7RIP - chains T and A of the 13 polymer chains in the assembly; structure by X-ray diffraction, 3.30 A resolution.

# Chain T
Molecule: Template strand DNA
Sequence (30 nucleotides; each row starts with the number of its first residue; numbering starts at 0):
     0 CCCTTCTCTC TGGTCATGAG CCTCTCGATG
Not modelled in the structure: 0-2, 29
Residues lining bound ligands: 5N0 (3-({3-[(3-{[4-({4-[(4-{[4-({(2R)-2-amino-4-[(1-methyl-4-{[1-methyl-4-({1-methyl-4-[(1-methyl-1H-imidazole-2-carbonyl)amino]-1H-imidazole-2-carbonyl}amino)-1H-pyrrole-2-carbonyl]amino}-1H-pyrrole-2-carbonyl)amino]butanoyl}amino)-1-methyl-1H-imidazole-2-carbonyl]amino}-1-methyl-1H-pyrrole-2-carbonyl)amino]-1-methyl-1H-pyrrole-2-carbonyl}amino)-1-methyl-1H-pyrrole-2-carbonyl]amino}propyl)(methyl)amino]propyl}carbamoyl)benzoic acid): DC9, DT10, DG11, DG12, DT13, DC14, DA15, DT16

# Chain A
Protein: DNA-directed RNA polymerase II subunit RPB1
Organism: Saccharomyces cerevisiae (strain ATCC 204508 / S288c)
Notes: EC 2.7.7.6
Reference sequence: P04050 (RPB1_YEAST); residue numbers follow UniProt; this construct covers 1-1733
Sequence (1733 residues; each row starts with the number of its first residue):
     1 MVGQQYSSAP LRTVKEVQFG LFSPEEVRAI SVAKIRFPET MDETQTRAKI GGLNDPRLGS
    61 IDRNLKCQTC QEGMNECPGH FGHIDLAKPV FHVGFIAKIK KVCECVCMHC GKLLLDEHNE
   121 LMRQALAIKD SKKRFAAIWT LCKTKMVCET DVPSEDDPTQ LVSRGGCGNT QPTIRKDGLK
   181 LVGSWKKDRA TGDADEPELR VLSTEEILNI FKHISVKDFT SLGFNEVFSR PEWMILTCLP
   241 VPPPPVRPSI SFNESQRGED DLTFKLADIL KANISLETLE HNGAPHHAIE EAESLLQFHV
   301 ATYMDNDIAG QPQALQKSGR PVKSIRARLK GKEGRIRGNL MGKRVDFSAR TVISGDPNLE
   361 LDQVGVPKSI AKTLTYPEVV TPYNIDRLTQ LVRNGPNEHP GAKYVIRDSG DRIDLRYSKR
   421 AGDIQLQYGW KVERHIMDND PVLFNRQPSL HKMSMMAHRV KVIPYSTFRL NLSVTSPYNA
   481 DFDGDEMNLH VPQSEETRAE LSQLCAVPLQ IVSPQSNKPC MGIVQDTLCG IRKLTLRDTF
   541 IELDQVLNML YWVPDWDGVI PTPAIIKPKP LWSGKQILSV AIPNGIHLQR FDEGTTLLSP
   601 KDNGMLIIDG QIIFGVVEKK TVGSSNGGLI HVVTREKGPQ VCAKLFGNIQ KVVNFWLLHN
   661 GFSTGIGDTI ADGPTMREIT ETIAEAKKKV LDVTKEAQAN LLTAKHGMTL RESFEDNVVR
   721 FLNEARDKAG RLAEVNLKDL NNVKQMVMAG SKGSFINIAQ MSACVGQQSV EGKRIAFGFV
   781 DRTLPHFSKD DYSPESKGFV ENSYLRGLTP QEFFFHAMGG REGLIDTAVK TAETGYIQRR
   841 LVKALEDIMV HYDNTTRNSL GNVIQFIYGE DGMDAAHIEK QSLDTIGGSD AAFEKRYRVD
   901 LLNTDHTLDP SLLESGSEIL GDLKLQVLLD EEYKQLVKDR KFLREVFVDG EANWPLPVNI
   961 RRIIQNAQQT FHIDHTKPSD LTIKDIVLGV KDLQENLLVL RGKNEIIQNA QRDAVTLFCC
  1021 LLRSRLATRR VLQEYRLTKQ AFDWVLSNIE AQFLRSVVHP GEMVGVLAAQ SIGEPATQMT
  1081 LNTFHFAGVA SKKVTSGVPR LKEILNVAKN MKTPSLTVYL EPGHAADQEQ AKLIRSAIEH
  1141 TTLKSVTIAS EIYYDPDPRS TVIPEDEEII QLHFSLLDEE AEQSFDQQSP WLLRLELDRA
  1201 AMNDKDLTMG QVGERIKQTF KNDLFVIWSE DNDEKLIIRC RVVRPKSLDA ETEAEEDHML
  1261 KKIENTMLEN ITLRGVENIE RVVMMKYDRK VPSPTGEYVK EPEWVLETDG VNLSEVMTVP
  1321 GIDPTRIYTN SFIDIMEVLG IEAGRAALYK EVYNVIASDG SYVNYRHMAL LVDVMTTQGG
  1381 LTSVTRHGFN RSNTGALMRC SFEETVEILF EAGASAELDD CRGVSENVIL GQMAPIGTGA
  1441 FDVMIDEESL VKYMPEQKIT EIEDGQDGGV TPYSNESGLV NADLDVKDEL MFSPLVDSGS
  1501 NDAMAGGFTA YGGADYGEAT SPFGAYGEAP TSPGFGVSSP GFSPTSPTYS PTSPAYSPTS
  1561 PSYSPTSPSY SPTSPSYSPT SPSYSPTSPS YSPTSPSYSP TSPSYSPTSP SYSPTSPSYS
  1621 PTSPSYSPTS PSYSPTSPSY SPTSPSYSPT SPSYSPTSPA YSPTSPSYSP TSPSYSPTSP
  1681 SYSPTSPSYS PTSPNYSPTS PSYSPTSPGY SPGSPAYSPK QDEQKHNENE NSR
Not modelled in the structure: 1-2, 154-160, 187-198, 250-256, 1082-1091, 1177-1187, 1244-1256, 1447-1733
Metal / ion sites: Zn2+ site 1: Cys67, Cys70, Cys77, His80; Zn2+ site 2: Cys107, Cys110, Cys167; Mg2+: Asp483 (shared with 2 residues of chain R)
Residues lining bound ligands: 5N0 (3-({3-[(3-{[4-({4-[(4-{[4-({(2R)-2-amino-4-[(1-methyl-4-{[1-methyl-4-({1-methyl-4-[(1-methyl-1H-imidazole-2-carbonyl)amino]-1H-imidazole-2-carbonyl}amino)-1H-pyrrole-2-carbonyl]amino}-1H-pyrrole-2-carbonyl)amino]butanoyl}amino)-1-methyl-1H-imidazole-2-carbonyl]amino}-1-methyl-1H-pyrrole-2-carbonyl)amino]-1-methyl-1H-pyrrole-2-carbonyl}amino)-1-methyl-1H-pyrrole-2-carbonyl]amino}propyl)(methyl)amino]propyl}carbamoyl)benzoic acid): Arg1386, His1387, Arg1391

# How chain T and chain A interact
Contacting residue pairs (17):
  DT16(T) - Glu1403(A)  phosphate contact
  DT16(T) - Glu1404(A)  phosphate contact
  DG17(T) - Lys330(A)  salt bridge to the phosphate
  DG17(T) - Tyr836(A)  sugar contact
  DG17(T) - Glu1403(A)  phosphate contact
  DA18(T) - Lys332(A)  salt bridge to the phosphate
  DA18(T) - Tyr836(A)  sugar contact
  DG19(T) - Pro448(A)  base contact
  DG19(T) - Thr831(A)  base contact
  DG19(T) - Ala832(A)  sugar contact
  DG19(T) - Gly835(A)  sugar contact
  DG19(T) - Tyr836(A)  sugar contact
  DC20(T) - Lys332(A)  phosphate contact
  DC20(T) - Arg337(A)  salt bridge to the phosphate
  DC21(T) - Gln447(A)  sugar contact
  DT22(T) - Arg344(A)  salt bridge to the phosphate
  DT22(T) - Arg350(A)  sugar contact
Other interface residues (no listed pair), chain T (9 interface residues in all): DC14, DA15
Other interface residues (no listed pair), chain A (17 interface residues in all): Ala309, Arg326, Arg1386, Glu1407

# Overview
9 residues of chain T and 17 residues of chain A are in contact; the contacts include 4 salt bridges. Polar
pairs include DG17(T)-Lys330(A), DA18(T)-Lys332(A) and DC20(T)-Arg337(A). Compound 5N0 is bound between chain
T and chain A.
Here chain T is Template strand DNA and chain A is DNA-directed RNA polymerase II subunit RPB1 (Saccharomyces
cerevisiae (strain ATCC 204508 / S288c)). Entry 7RIP (RNA polymerase II elongation complex with hairpin
polyamide Py-Im 1, scaffold 1 soaked with CTP) was determined by X-ray diffraction together with 7RIM, 7RIQ,
7RIW, 7RIX and 7RIY from the same study.
